PDB entry 6ON0 | X-ray diffraction, 1.60 A resolution | chains B and C of the 4 polymer chains in the assembly

# Chain B
Protein: Gp39
Organism: Escherichia phage N15
Reference sequence: Q37964 (Q37964_BPN15); residue numbers follow UniProt; this construct covers 1-71
Sequence (71 residues; row label = number of the first residue in the row):
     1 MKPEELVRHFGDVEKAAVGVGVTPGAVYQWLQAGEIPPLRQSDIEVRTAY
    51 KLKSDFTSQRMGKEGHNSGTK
Unresolved in the structure: 64-71
Reported in the primary citation:
  - binding site for the 17-nt DNA strand (chain C): Leu39

# Chain C
Molecule: 17-nt DNA strand
Sequence (17 nucleotides; row label = number of the first residue in the row):
     1 TTTATAGCTAGCTATAA

# Interface between chain B and chain C
Residue-residue contacts (7):
  Val13(B) - DT2(C)  phosphate contact
  Tyr28(B) - DT1(C)  sugar contact
  Tyr28(B) - DT2(C)  hydrogen bond to the phosphate
  Tyr28(B) - DT3(C)  base contact
  Gln29(B) - DT5(C)  hydrogen bond to the base
  Gln32(B) - DT3(C)  phosphate contact
  Gln32(B) - DA4(C)  hydrogen bond to the phosphate
Interface residues without a listed pair, chain C (6 interface residues in all): DA6

# Summary
Chain B and chain C form an interface of 4 and 6 residues respectively, with 3 hydrogen bonds. Polar contacts
include Gln29(B)-DT5(C), Tyr28(B)-DT2(C) and Gln32(B)-DA4(C). From the paper: a binding site for the 17-nt DNA
strand (chain C) at Leu39(B).
Here chain B is Gp39 (Escherichia phage N15) and chain C is a 17-nt DNA strand. Entry 6ON0 (Structure of N15
cro complexed with consensus operator DNA) was determined by X-ray diffraction.
